Entry 6R5K (electron microscopy, 4.80 A resolution (low resolution: residue-level contacts below are approximate; hydrogen-bond / salt-bridge calls are withheld)); this record covers chains D and O of the 7 polymer chains in the assembly.

[Chain D]
Protein: Polyadenylate-binding protein, cytoplasmic and nuclear
Source organism: Saccharomyces cerevisiae (strain ATCC 204508 / S288c)
Reference sequence: P04147 (PABP_YEAST); residue numbers follow UniProt; this construct covers 1-577
Sequence (581 residues; numbered -3 to 577; the number before each row is that of its first residue; numbers below 1 keep their minus sign (Gly-3 is residue -3)):
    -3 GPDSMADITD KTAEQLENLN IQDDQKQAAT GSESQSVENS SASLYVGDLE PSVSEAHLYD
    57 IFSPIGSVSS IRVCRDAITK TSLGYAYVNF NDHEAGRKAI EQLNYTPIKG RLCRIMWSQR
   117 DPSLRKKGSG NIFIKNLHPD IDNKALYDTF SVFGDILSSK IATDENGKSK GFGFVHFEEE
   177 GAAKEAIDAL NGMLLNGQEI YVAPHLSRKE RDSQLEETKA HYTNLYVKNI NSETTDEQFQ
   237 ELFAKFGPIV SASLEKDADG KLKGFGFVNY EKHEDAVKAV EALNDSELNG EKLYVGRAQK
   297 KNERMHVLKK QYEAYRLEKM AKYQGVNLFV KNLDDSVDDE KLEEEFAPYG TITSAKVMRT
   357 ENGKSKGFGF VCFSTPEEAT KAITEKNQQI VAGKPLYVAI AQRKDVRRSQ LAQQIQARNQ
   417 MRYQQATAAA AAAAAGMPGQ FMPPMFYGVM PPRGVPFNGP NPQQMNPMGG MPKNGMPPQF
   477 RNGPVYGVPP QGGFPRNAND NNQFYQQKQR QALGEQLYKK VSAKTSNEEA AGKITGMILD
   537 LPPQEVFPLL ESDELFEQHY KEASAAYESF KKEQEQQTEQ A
Disordered / not traced: -3 to 37, 428-577
Sequence notes: expression tag (-3 to 0)
UniProt features mapped onto this chain:
  - region: Asp281 to Ala317 (Required and sufficient for nuclear import)
  - motif: Leu12 to Ile17 (Nuclear export signal)
  - modified residue: Ala2 (N-acetylalanine), Arg107 (Omega-N-methylarginine), Ser249 (Phosphoserine), Ser332 (Phosphoserine), Ser405 (Phosphoserine)
  - cross-link (Glycyl lysine isopeptide (Lys-Gly)): Lys7 (interchain with G-Cter in ubiquitin), Lys337 (interchain with G-Cter in ubiquitin)
  - mutagenesis: Leu12 (L12A: Impairs nuclear export; when associated with A-15), Leu15 (L15A: Impairs nuclear export; when associated with A-12), Leu79 (L79A: In PAB1-14; fails to bind poly(U), but not poly(A) RNA; when associated with Q-166; Q-259 and Q-362), Tyr83 (Y83V: In PAB1-16; reduces affinity for oligo(A) about 100-fold, impairs poly(A)-dependent translation, but still interacts with eIF4G; when associated with V-170. In PAB1-15; fails to bind RNA ...), His134 to Asp136 (In PAB1-134), Val148 (V148A: In PAB1-148; greatly reduces poly(A)-dependent translation and moderately reduces stimulation of cap-dependent translation in vitro; when associated with N-151), Asp151 (D151N: In PAB1-148; greatly reduces poly(A)-dependent translation and moderately reduces stimulation of cap-dependent translation in vitro; when associated with A-148), Ile157 to Thr159 (In PAB1-157; greatly reduces poly(A)-dependent translation and stimulation of cap-dependent translation in vitro), Lys166 (K166Q: In PAB1-14; fails to bind poly(U), but not poly(A) RNA; when associated with A-79; Q-259 and Q-362), Phe170 (F170V: In PAB1-6; selectively reduces poly(A) RNA binding. In PAB1-16; reduces affinity for oligo(A) about 100-fold, impairs poly(A)-dependent translation, but still interacts with eIF4G ...), Glu175 to Gly177 (In PAB1-175; greatly reduces poly(A)-dependent translation and stimulation of cap-dependent translation in vitro), Lys180 to Glu181 (In PAB1-180; abolishes poly(A)-dependent translation and greatly reduces stimulation of cap-dependent translation in vitro. Impairs interaction with eIF4G), 7 further mutagenesis entries in UniProt

[Chain O]
Protein: PAN2-PAN3 deadenylation complex subunit PAN3
Source organism: Saccharomyces cerevisiae (strain ATCC 204508 / S288c)
Reference sequence: P36102 (PAN3_YEAST); residue numbers follow UniProt; this construct covers 1-679
Sequence (689 residues; each row starts with the number of its first residue):
     1 MDKINPDWAK DIPCRNITIY GYCKKEKEGC PFKHSDNTTA TTINDVPPPI DVGEATTPTM
    61 TSVPKFNAKV SASFTPMTVG SDSLTTVTNT TSAATNATGN IAMAATSATA STVNPMINPI
   121 VNSSLVNNNN NNSNISISIP TTASSSNYDP FNAPIFTPSS TSSIHTNANA HSFPFPSIAN
   181 SGGININATD DNSNNMSMAN NVPPPMQPPP IESSNLKYPR IYPPPHSLLQ YHLYAPEQPS
   241 SLKSLLKPNE RSADQLFIPN NIREDLTKKN LSILQVFPSS GKVIPSIVQD YFNLVPLNFN
   301 NNDFLNKTTL FKVFSNYDGK AYVLKRLPNI DKSMNPNKIS KIYQIWSKIN CTNLIKFRDI
   361 FQTTKFGDLS ICLVFDYYPN SLSLYDYHFV NFPKFPITNN YLWIYLVQLT NVINSIHSQN
   421 LSIGNTLNWR KVLITGDPGR IKLSHCNFMD LLFNDDTDTV VSSGGSTIEG QQQLDYKYLG
   481 ELLFNLSINI ENSNNNTAPK EYRLEEITPQ SIDDMRQIDD KFKDVLKYLI SDNGDSKKSI
   541 HDLTSHFYDK MFMVLESSQT YTEYMESVLS RELENGRLFR LVNKLNCIFG RIESRIDINW
   601 SESGTKFPII LFYDYVFHQV DSNGKPIMDL THVLRCLNKL DAGIQEKLML VTPDELNCII
   661 ISYKELKDLI ESTFRSITQH HHHHHHHHH
Disordered / not traced: 1-223, 454-466, 684-689
Sequence notes: expression tag (680-689)

[Interface between chain D and chain O]
Pairs across the interface - 18 pairs, chain D then chain O:
  Leu313(D) - Leu242(O)
  Gln398(D) - Tyr231(O)
  Arg399(D) - Tyr231(O)
  Val402(D) - Tyr231(O)
  Gln406(D) - Tyr231(O)
  Ala408(D) - Phe392(O)
  Gln409(D) - Leu228(O)
  Gln412(D) - Phe392(O)
  Gln416(D) - Gln275(O)
  Gln416(D) - Asn298(O)
  Tyr419(D) - Pro296(O)
  Tyr419(D) - Asn298(O)
  Tyr419(D) - Asn306(O)
  Tyr419(D) - Lys307(O)
  Tyr419(D) - Thr308(O)
  Thr423(D) - Val283(O)
  Ala424(D) - Val283(O)
  Ala427(D) - Val283(O)
Also at the interface, not in a pair above, chain D (15 interface residues in all): Ala413, Asn415
Also at the interface, not in a pair above, chain O (17 interface residues in all): His226, His232, Ser241, Leu245, Ile284, Phe311

[In short]
Chain D and chain O form an interface of 15 and 17 residues respectively. From UniProt: 35 mutagenesis sites
on chain D.
Chain D is Polyadenylate-binding protein, cytoplasmic and nuclear and chain O is PAN2-PAN3 deadenylation
complex subunit PAN3, both from Saccharomyces cerevisiae (strain ATCC 204508 / S288c); the structure, Cryo-EM
structure of a poly(A) RNP bound to the Pan2-Pan3 deadenylase, was determined by electron microscopy.
